5YYL - chains A and B of the 4 polymer chains in the assembly; structure by X-ray diffraction, 2.65 A resolution.

Chain A (and B):
Molecule: Major royal jelly protein 1
Source organism: Apis mellifera
Notes: chain B of this document is another copy of the same molecule, construct and numbering; everything in this record applies to it too
Reference sequence: O18330 (MRJP1_APIME); residues 1-432 here = UniProt positions 1-432
Sequence (432 residues; row label = number of the first residue in the row):
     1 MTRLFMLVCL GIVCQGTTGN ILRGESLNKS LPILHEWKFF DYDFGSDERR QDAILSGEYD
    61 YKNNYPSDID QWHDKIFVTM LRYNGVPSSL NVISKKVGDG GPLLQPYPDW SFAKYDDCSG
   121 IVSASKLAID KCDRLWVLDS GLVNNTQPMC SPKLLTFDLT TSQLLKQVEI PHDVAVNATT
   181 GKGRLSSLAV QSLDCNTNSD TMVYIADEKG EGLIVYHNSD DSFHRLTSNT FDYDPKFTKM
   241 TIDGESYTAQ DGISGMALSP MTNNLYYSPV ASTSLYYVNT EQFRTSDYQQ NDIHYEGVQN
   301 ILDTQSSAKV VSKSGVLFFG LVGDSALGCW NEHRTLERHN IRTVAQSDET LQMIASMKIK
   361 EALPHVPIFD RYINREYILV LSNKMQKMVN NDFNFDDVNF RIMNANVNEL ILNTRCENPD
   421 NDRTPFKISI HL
Not modelled in the structure: 1-22, 197-199, 290-291 (chain B: 1-27, 117, 120, 172-173, 183, 192-194, 196-199, 219-220, 242, 245-247, 284-288, 291-294, 389-391)
Swiss-Prot annotation at these positions:
  - binding site (24-methylenecholesterol): P364
  - modified residue: H431 (Histidine amide), L432 (Leucine amide)
  - glycosylation (N-linked (GlcNAc...) asparagine): N28, N144, N177
Disulfide bonds: C118-C150, C132-C195, C329-C416
Covalent attachments: N-acetylglucosamine (NAG) linked to N144
Small-molecule neighbours:
  - 24-methylenecholesterol (94R; (3beta,14beta,17alpha)-ergosta-5,24(28)-dien-3-ol), molecule 1: L363, P364, H365, V366, I373, R375, I428, I430
  - 24-methylenecholesterol (94R), molecule 2: F369, Y372, F426, I428
Reported in the primary citation:
  - post-translational modification sites: N144
  - binding site for N-acetylglucosamine: N84, V143, N144, Q147
  - self-association interface (contacts with another copy of this molecule): E25, K29, P32, R342, E409, L410, I411, N413, T414, R415, D422, T424, F426, I428, S429, I430, H431

How chain A and chain B interact:
Residue-residue contacts (41; chain A residue first):
  E25(A) - R342(B)
  E25(A) - T414(B)
  E25(A) - R415(B)  hydrogen bond (side chain-backbone)
  K29(A) - N413(B)  hydrogen bond
  P32(A) - D422(B)
  E409(A) - L412(B)
  E409(A) - N413(B)  hydrogen bond (backbone-side chain)
  L410(A) - N413(B)  hydrogen bond (backbone-side chain)
  I411(A) - N413(B)
  L412(A) - E409(B)
  L412(A) - L412(B)
  L412(A) - N413(B)  hydrogen bond (backbone-side chain)
  N413(A) - E409(B)  hydrogen bond (side chain-backbone)
  N413(A) - L410(B)  hydrogen bond (side chain-backbone)
  N413(A) - I411(B)
  N413(A) - L412(B)  hydrogen bond (side chain-backbone)
  N413(A) - N413(B)
  N413(A) - T414(B)
  T414(A) - N413(B)
  D422(A) - P32(B)
  D422(A) - H431(B)  salt bridge
  T424(A) - H431(B)
  P425(A) - S429(B)
  P425(A) - I430(B)
  P425(A) - H431(B)  hydrogen bond (backbone-backbone)
  P425(A) - L432(B)
  F426(A) - S429(B)
  F426(A) - I430(B)  hydrophobic
  K427(A) - K427(B)
  K427(A) - I428(B)
  K427(A) - S429(B)  hydrogen bond (backbone-backbone)
  I428(A) - K427(B)
  S429(A) - P425(B)
  S429(A) - F426(B)
  S429(A) - K427(B)  hydrogen bond (backbone-backbone)
  I430(A) - P425(B)
  I430(A) - F426(B)  hydrophobic
  H431(A) - D422(B)  salt bridge
  H431(A) - T424(B)  hydrogen bond (side chain-backbone)
  H431(A) - P425(B)  hydrogen bond (backbone-backbone)
  L432(A) - P425(B)
Interface residues without a listed pair, chain B (20 interface residues in all): E417

In short:
19 residues of chain A and 20 residues of chain B are in contact; the contacts include 13 hydrogen bonds and 2
salt bridges. Among the polar pairs are D422(A)-H431(B), E25(A)-R415(B) and K29(A)-N413(B). The paper reports
a binding site for N-acetylglucosamine at N84(A), V143(A) and N144(A) among others; a modification site at
N144(A).
Chain A and chain B are both Major royal jelly protein 1 (Apis mellifera); the structure, Structure of Major
Royal Jelly Protein 1 Oligomer, was determined by X-ray diffraction.
